Entry 7JQV (X-ray diffraction, 2.10 A resolution); this record covers chains E and I.

== Chain E ==
Name: Kallikrein 4 (Prostase, enamel matrix, prostate), isoform CRA_a
From: Homo sapiens
Reference sequence: A0A0C4DFQ5 (A0A0C4DFQ5_HUMAN); the construct lacks a stretch of the UniProt sequence and is renumbered around it, so the offset changes along the chain: 16-38 = UniProt 31-53; 40-67 = UniProt 54-81; 69-74 = UniProt 82-87; 75-125 = UniProt 89-139; 6 more segments
Chain sequence (223 residues; each row starts with the number of its first residue; note: 10 numbers in that range are skipped by the numbering (no residue carries them; nothing is unmodelled there); a row labelled like 186A-186B holds insertion residues (186A, then the next letters in order)):
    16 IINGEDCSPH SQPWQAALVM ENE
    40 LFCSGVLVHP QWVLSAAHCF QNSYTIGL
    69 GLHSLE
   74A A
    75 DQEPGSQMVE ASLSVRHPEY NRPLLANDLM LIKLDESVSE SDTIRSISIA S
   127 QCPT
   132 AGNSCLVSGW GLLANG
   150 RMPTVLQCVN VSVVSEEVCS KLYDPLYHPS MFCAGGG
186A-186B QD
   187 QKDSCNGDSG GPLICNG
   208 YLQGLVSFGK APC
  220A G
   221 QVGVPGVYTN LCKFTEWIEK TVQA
Cystine bridges: Cys22-Cys157, Cys42-Cys58, Cys128-Cys232, Cys136-Cys201, Cys168-Cys182, Cys191-Cys220
Small-molecule neighbours:
  - nonaethylene glycol (2PE), molecule 1: Ser26, Pro28, Trp29, Arg119
  - nonaethylene glycol (2PE), molecule 2: Leu98, Pro174, Leu175
  - nonaethylene glycol (2PE), molecule 3: Val163, Val167, Gly184, Gly185, Gly186, Gly223, Pro225

== Chain I ==
Name: Kunitz-type inihibitor
From: Bauhinia bauhinioides
Reference sequence: Q6VEQ7 (Q6VEQ7_BAUBA); residues 1-165 here correspond to UniProt positions 19-183 (UniProt number = residue number + 18)
Chain sequence (166 residues; numbered 0 to 165; the number before each row is that of its first residue; numbering starts at 0):
     0 GSSVVVDTNG QPVSNGADAY YLVPVSHGHA GLALAKIGNE AEPRAVVLDP HHRPGLPVRF
    60 ESPLFINIIK ESYFLNIKFG PSSSDSGVWD VIQQDPIGLA VKVTDTKSLL GPFKVEKEGE
   120 GYKIVYYPER GQTGLDIGLV HRNDKYYLAV KDGEPCVFKI RKATDE
Sequence notes: expression tag (0); engineered mutation Phe64 (Arg82 in Q6VEQ7)
Small-molecule neighbours: nonaethylene glycol (2PE): Ser107, Leu108, Leu109, Glu128, Arg129

== Interface between chain E and chain I ==
Pairs across the interface (41):
  Met35(E) with Val3(I), hydrophobic; Ile67(I), hydrophobic
  Leu40(E) with Asn66(I), hydrogen bond (backbone-side chain)
  Phe41(E) with Ile65(I); Asn66(I)
  Cys42(E) with Ile65(I), hydrophobic
  His57(E) with Leu63(I); Ile65(I); Lys69(I), hydrogen bond (backbone-side chain); Tyr72(I), hydrogen bond (backbone-side chain)
  Phe59(E) with Ser1(I); Lys69(I), hydrogen bond (backbone-side chain)
  Gln60(E) with Ser1(I), hydrogen bond (side chain-backbone); Val3(I); Lys69(I)
  Asn61(E) with Ser1(I)
  Leu98(E) with Leu109(I), hydrophobic
  Leu143(E) with Asn66(I)
  Met151(E) with Asn66(I)
  Leu175(E) with Leu108(I), hydrophobic
  Ser190(E) with Phe64(I)
  Cys191(E) with Phe64(I)
  Asn192(E) with Asn14(I), hydrogen bond; Leu63(I); Phe64(I); Ile65(I); Asn66(I)
  Gly193(E) with Phe64(I), hydrogen bond (backbone-backbone); Ile65(I); Asn66(I)
  Asp194(E) with Phe64(I), hydrogen bond (backbone-backbone)
  Ser195(E) with Phe64(I), hydrogen bond (side chain-backbone); Ile65(I), hydrogen bond (side chain-backbone)
  Val213(E) with Phe64(I), hydrophobic
  Ser214(E) with Leu63(I); Phe64(I), hydrogen bond (backbone-backbone)
  Phe215(E) with Pro62(I); Leu63(I), hydrophobic; Phe64(I)
  Gly216(E) with Pro62(I), hydrogen bond (backbone-backbone); Phe64(I)
Other interface residues (no listed pair), chain E (33 interface residues in all): Cys58, Arg96, Leu99, Asp102, Tyr172, Asp189, Lys217, Ala218, Cys220, Gly226, Val227
Other interface residues (no listed pair), chain I (18 interface residues in all): Glu60, Phe73, Lys106, Arg129, Gln131

== Overview ==
33 residues of chain E and 18 residues of chain I are in contact, with 12 hydrogen bonds. Polar pairs include
Leu40(E)-Asn66(I), His57(E)-Lys69(I) and His57(E)-Tyr72(I). One nonaethylene glycol molecule is bound between
chain E and chain I.
Chain E is Kallikrein 4 (Prostase, enamel matrix, prostate), isoform CRA_a (Homo sapiens) and chain I is
Kunitz-type inihibitor (Bauhinia bauhinioides); the structure, Crystal structure of the R64F mutant of
Bauhinia Bauhinioides Kallikrein Inhibitor complexed with Human Kallikrein 4, was determined by X-ray
diffraction, deposited together with 7JOD, 7JOE, 7JOS, 7JOW, 7JQK, 7JQN and 4 further entries.
